Entry 7PET (electron microscopy, 9.50 A resolution (very low resolution: no residue pairs are listed; an interface is given only as per-side residue counts)); this record covers chains O and I of the 36 polymer chains in the assembly.

# Chain O
Name: Histone H3.2
Source organism: Homo sapiens
UniProt: Q71DI3 (H32_HUMAN); residues 0-135 here correspond to UniProt positions 1-136 (UniProt number = residue number + 1)
Sequence (136 residues; each row starts with the number of its first residue; numbering starts at 0):
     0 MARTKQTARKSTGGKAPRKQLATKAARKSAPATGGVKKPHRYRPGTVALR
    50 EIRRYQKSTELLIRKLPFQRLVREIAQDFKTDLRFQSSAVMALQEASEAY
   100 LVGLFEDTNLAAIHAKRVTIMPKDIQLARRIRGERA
Not modelled in the structure: 0-36, 134-135
Construct notes: engineered mutation Ala110 (Cys111 in Q71DI3)
UniProt features mapped onto this chain:
  - modified residue: Arg2 (Asymmetric dimethylarginine), Thr3 (Phosphothreonine), Lys4 (Allysine), Gln5 (5-glutamyl dopamine), Thr6 (Phosphothreonine), Arg8 (Citrulline), Lys9 (N6,N6,N6-trimethyllysine), Ser10 (ADP-ribosylserine), Thr11 (Phosphothreonine), Lys14 (N6-(2-hydroxyisobutyryl)lysine), Arg17 (Asymmetric dimethylarginine), Lys18 (N6-(2-hydroxyisobutyryl)lysine), Lys23 (N6-(2-hydroxyisobutyryl)lysine), Arg26 (Citrulline), Lys27 (N6,N6,N6-trimethyllysine), Ser28 (ADP-ribosylserine), Lys36 (N6,N6,N6-trimethyllysine), Lys37 (N6-methyllysine), Tyr41 (Phosphotyrosine), Lys56 (N6,N6,N6-trimethyllysine) and 8 more in UniProt
  - lipidation: Lys18 (N6-decanoyllysine)

# Chain I
Molecule: 702-nt DNA strand
Source organism: synthetic construct
Sequence (702 nucleotides; row label = number of the first residue in the row):
     1 ATCCCGGATCCCCTGGAGAATCCCGGTGCCGAGGCCGCTCAATTGGTCGT
    51 AGACAGCTCTAGCACCGCTTAAACGCACGTACGCGCTGTCCCCCGCGTTT
   101 TAACCGCCAAGGGGATTACTCCCTAGTCTCCAGGCACGTGTCACATATAT
   151 ACATCCTGTTCCAGTGCCGGACCCGAGCATCCGGATCCCCTGGAGAATCC
   201 CGGTGCCGAGGCCGCTCAATTGGTCGTAGACAGCTCTAGCACCGCTTAAA
   251 CGCACGTACGCGCTGTCCCCCGCGTTTTAACCGCCAAGGGGATTACTCCC
   301 TAGTCTCCAGGCACGTGTCACATATATACATCCTGTTCCAGTGCCGGACC
   351 CGAGCATCCGGATCCCCTGGAGAATCCCGGTGCCGAGGCCGCTCAATTGG
   401 TCGTAGACAGCTCTAGCACCGCTTAAACGCACGTACGCGCTGTCCCCCGC
   451 GTTTTAACCGCCAAGGGGATTACTCCCTAGTCTCCAGGCACGTGTCACAT
   501 ATATACATCCTGTTCCAGTGCCGGACCCGAGCATCCGGATCCCCTGGAGA
   551 ATCCCGGTGCCGAGGCCGCTCAATTGGTCGTAGACAGCTCTAGCACCGCT
   601 TAAACGCACGTACGCGCTGTCCCCCGCGTTTTAACCGCCAAGGGGATTAC
   651 TCCCTAGTCTCCAGGCACGTGTCACATATATACATCCTGTTCCAGTGCCG
   701 AT
Not modelled in the structure: 1-2, 701-702

# How chain O and chain I interact
At this resolution (10 A) residue pairs are not listed: 18 residues of chain O and 12 of chain I lie at the interface.

# In short
18 residues of chain O face 12 of chain I across their interface.
Chain O is Histone H3.2 (Homo sapiens) and chain I is a 702-nt DNA strand (synthetic construct); the
structure, The 4x177 nucleosome array containing H1, was determined by electron microscopy together with 7PEU,
7PEV, 7PEW, 7PEX, 7PEY, 7PEZ and 16 further entries from the same study.
